PDB entry 9O6T | electron microscopy, 22.00 A resolution (very low resolution: no residue pairs are listed; an interface is given only as per-side residue counts) | chains D and E of the 24 polymer chains in the assembly

# Chain D
Protein: Prohibitin 1
Organism: Homo sapiens
UniProt: P35232 (PHB1_HUMAN); residues 1-272 here = UniProt positions 1-272
Amino-acid sequence (272 residues; numbered 1 to 272; the number before each row is that of its first residue):
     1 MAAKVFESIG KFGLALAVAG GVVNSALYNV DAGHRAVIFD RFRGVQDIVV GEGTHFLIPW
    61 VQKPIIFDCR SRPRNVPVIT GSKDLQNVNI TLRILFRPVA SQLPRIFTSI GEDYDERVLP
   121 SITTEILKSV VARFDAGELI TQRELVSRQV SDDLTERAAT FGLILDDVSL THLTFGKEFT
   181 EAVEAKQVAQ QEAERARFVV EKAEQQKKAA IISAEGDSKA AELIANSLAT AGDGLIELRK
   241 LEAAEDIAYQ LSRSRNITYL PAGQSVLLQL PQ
Not modelled in the structure: 1-176

# Chain E
Protein: Prohibitin-2
Organism: Homo sapiens
UniProt: Q99623 (PHB2_HUMAN); numbering as in UniProt (aligned over 1-299)
Amino-acid sequence (299 residues; numbered 1 to 299; the number before each row is that of its first residue):
     1 MAQNLKDLAG RLPAGPRGMG TALKLLLGAG AVAYGVRESV FTVEGGHRAI FFNRIGGVQQ
    61 DTILAEGLHF RIPWFQYPII YDIRARPRKI SSPTGSKDLQ MVNISLRVLS RPNAQELPSM
   121 YQRLGLDYEE RVLPSIVNEV LKSVVAKFNA SQLITQRAQV SLLIRRELTE RAKDFSLILD
   181 DVAITELSFS REYTAAVEAK QVAQQEAQRA QFLVEKAKQE QRQKIVQAEG EAEAAKMLGE
   241 ALSKNPGYIK LRKIRAAQNI SKTIATSQNR IYLTADNLVL NLQDESFTRG SDSLIKGKK
Not modelled in the structure: 1-190

# How chain D and chain E interact
At this resolution (22 A) residue pairs are not listed: 60 residues of chain D and 52 of chain E lie at the interface.

# Overview
Chain D and chain E form an interface of 60 and 52 residues respectively.
Here chain D is Prohibitin 1 and chain E is Prohibitin-2, both from Homo sapiens. Entry 9O6T (Structure of the
human prohibitin complex in the open state) was determined by electron microscopy (same publication as 9O6S).
